8IYT - chain A; structure by X-ray diffraction, 1.70 A resolution.

[Chain A]
Name: Serine palmitoyltransferase
Source organism: Sphingobacterium multivorum
Notes: EC 2.3.1.50
UniProt: A7BFV6 (A7BFV6_SPHMU); residue numbers follow UniProt; this construct covers 1-399
Amino-acid sequence (399 residues; row label = number of the first residue in the row):
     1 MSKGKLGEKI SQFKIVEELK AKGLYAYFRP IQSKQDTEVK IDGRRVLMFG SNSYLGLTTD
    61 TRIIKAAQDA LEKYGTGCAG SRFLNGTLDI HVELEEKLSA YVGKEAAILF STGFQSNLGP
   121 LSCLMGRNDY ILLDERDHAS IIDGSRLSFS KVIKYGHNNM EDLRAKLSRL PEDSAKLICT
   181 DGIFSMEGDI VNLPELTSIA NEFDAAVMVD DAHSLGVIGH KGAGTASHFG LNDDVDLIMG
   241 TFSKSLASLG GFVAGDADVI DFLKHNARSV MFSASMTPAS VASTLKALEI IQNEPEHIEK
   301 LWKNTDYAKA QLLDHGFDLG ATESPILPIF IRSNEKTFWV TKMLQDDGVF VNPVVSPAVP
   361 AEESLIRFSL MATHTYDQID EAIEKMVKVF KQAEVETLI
Disordered / not traced: 1, 396-399
Residues lining bound ligands: D-methylserine (S5R; (2R)-2-methyl-2-[[2-methyl-3-oxidanyl-5-(phosphonooxymethyl)pyridin-4-yl]methylamino]-3-oxidanyl-propanoic acid): Asn52, Ser81, Leu84, Thr112, Gly113, Phe114, Asn117, His138, Ser140, Asp181, Ser185, Asp210, Ala212, His213, Met239, Thr241, Ser243, Lys244, Gly250, Met271, Phe272, Ser273, Ala274
Curated features (UniProtKB/Swiss-Prot):
  - binding site (pyridoxal 5'-phosphate): Gly113, Phe114, His213, Thr241, Ser243
  - modified residue: Lys244 (N6-(pyridoxal phosphate)lysine)
Reported in the primary citation:
  - binding site for D-methylserine: His138, Asp210, Lys244
  - conformationally variable residues: Asn52
  - catalytic residues: Lys244 (proposed by the authors, not directly observed)

[In short]
Ligands of chain A: D-methylserine. From UniProt: 5 pyridoxal 5'-phosphate-binding residues. The paper reports
the catalytic residue Lys244; a binding site for D-methylserine at His138, Asp210 and Lys244.
Chain A is Serine palmitoyltransferase (Sphingobacterium multivorum); the structure, Crystal Structure of
Serine Palmitoyltransferase complexed with D-methylserine, was determined by X-ray diffraction, deposited
together with 8IYP.
